PDB entry 8QOZ | electron microscopy, 3.10 A resolution | chains A and 6 of the 17 polymer chains in the assembly

Chain A:
Molecule: Pre-mRNA-processing-splicing factor 8
From: Homo sapiens
UniProt: Q6P2Q9 (PRP8_HUMAN); numbering as in UniProt (aligned over 1-2335)
Chain sequence (2335 residues; each row starts with the number of its first residue):
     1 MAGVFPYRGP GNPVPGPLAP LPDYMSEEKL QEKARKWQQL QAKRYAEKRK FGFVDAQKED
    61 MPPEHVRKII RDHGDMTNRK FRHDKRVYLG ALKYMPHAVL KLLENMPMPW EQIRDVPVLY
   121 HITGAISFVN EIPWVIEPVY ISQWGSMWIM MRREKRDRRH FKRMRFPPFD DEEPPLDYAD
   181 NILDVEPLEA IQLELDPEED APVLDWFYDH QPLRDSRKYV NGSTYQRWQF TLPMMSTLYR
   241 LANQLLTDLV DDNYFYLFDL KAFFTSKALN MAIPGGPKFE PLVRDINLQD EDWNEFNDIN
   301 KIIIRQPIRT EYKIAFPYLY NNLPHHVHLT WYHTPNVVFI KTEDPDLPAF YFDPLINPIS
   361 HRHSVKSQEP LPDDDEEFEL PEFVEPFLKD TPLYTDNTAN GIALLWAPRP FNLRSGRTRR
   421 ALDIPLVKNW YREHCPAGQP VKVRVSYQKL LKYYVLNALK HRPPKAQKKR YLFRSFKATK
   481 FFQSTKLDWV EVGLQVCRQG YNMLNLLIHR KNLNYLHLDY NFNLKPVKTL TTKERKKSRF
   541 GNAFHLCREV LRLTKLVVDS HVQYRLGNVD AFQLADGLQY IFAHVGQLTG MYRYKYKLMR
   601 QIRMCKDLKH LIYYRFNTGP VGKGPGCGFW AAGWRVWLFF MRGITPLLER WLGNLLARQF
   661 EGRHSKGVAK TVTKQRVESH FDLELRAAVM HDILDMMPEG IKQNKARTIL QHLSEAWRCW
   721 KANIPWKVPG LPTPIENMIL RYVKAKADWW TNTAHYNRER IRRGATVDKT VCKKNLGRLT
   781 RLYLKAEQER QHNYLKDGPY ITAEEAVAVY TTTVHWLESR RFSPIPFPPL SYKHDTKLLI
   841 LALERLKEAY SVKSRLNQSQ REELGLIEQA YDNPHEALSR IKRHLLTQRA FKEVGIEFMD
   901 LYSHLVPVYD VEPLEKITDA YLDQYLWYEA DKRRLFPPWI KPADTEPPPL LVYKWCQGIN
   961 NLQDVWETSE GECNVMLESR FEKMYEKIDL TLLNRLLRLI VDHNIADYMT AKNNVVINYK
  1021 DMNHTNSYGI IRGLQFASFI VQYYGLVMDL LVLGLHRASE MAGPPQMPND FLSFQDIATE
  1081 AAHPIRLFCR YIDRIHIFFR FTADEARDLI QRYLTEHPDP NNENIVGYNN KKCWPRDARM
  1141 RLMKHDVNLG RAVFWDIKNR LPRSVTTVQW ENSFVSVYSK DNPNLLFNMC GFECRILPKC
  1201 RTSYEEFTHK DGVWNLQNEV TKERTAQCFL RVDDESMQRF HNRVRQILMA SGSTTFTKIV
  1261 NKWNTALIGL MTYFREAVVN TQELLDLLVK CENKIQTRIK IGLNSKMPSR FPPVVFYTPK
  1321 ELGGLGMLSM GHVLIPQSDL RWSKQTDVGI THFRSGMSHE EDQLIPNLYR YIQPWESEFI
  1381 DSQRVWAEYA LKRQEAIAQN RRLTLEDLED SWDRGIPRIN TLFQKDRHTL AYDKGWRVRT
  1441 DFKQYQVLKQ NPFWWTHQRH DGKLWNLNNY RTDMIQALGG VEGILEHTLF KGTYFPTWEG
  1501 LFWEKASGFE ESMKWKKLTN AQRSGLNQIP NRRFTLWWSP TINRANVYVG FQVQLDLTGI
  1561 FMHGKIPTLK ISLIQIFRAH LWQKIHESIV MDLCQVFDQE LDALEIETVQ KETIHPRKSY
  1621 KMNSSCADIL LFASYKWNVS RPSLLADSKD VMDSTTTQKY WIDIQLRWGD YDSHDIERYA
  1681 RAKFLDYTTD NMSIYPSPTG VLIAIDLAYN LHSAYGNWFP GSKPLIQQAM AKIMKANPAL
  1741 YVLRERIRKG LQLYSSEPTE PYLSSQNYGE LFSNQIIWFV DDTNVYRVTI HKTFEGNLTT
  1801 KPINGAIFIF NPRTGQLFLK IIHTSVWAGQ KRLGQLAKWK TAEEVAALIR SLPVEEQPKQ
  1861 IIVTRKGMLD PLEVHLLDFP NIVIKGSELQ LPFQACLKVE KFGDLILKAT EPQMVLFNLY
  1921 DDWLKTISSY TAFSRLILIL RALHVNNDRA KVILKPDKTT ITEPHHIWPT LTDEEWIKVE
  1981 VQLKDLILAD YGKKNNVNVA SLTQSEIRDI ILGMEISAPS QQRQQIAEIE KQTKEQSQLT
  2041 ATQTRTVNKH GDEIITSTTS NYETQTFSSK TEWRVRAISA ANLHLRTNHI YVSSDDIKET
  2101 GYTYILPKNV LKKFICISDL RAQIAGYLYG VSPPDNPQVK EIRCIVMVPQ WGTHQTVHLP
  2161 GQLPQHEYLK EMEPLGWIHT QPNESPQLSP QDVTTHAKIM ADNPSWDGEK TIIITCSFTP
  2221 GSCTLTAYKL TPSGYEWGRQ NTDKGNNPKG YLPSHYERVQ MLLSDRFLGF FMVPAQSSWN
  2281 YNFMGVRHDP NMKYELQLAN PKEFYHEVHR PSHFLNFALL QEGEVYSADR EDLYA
Disordered / not traced: 1-55, 663-674, 2028-2058, 2076-2335
Ligand contacts: inositol hexakisphosphate (IHP): Arg163, Lys442, Tyr580, His584, Lys606, Lys609, His610, Tyr613, Tyr614, Asn617, Lys623, Gly624, Pro625
Swiss-Prot annotation at these positions:
  - region: Met1513 to Leu1526 (Important for branch point selection), Pro2301 to Ala2335 (Required for interaction with EFTUD2 and SNRNP200)
  - modified residue: Ala2 (N-acetylalanine), Ser859 (Phosphoserine), Ser1358 (Phosphoserine), Lys1425 (N6,N6-dimethyllysine), Lys1463 (N6-acetyllysine)
  - natural variant: Pro2301 (P2301T: In RP13), Phe2304 (F2304L: In RP13), His2309 (H2309P: In RP13; H2309R: In RP13), Arg2310 (R2310G: In RP13; R2310K: In RP13), Phe2314 (F2314L: In RP13), Tyr2334 (Y2334N: In RP13)
  - mutagenesis: Val1788 (V1788D: Strongly reduced interaction with RNA), Thr1789 (T1789P: Strongly reduced interaction with RNA)

Chain 6:
Molecule: U6 snRNA
From: Homo sapiens
Sequence (106 nucleotides; row label = number of the first residue in the row):
     1 GUGCUCGCUU CGGCAGCACA UAUACUAAAA UUGGAACGAU ACAGAGAAGA UUAGCAUGGC
    61 CCCUGCGCAA GGAUGACACG CAAAUUCGUG AAGCGUUCCA UAUUUU
Disordered / not traced: 1-30, 79-106

How chain A and chain 6 interact:
Contacting residue pairs (27; chain A residue first):
  Asn512(A) - A35(6)  phosphate contact
  Lys533(A) - G38(6)  phosphate contact
  Glu534(A) - G38(6)  phosphate contact
  Glu534(A) - A39(6)  phosphate contact
  Lys537(A) - C37(6)  hydrogen bond to the sugar
  Phe1509(A) - A48(6)  sugar contact
  Met1513(A) - A48(6)  sugar contact
  Met1513(A) - G49(6)  sugar contact
  Leu1518(A) - A50(6)  phosphate contact
  Gln1522(A) - G49(6)  hydrogen bond to the phosphate
  Gln1522(A) - A50(6)  hydrogen bond to the phosphate
  Arg1532(A) - A47(6)  hydrogen bond to the sugar
  Asp1556(A) - G44(6)  hydrogen bond to the base
  Leu1557(A) - G44(6)  base contact
  Leu1557(A) - A45(6)  phosphate contact
  Lys1570(A) - G46(6)  hydrogen bond to the base
  Ile1571(A) - G46(6)  sugar contact
  Ile1574(A) - A45(6)  sugar contact
  Ile1574(A) - G46(6)  base contact
  Gln1575(A) - A45(6)  base contact
  Gln1575(A) - A47(6)  sugar contact
  Arg1578(A) - A45(6)  phosphate contact
  Ala1579(A) - A45(6)  hydrogen bond to the phosphate
  His1580(A) - G44(6)  salt bridge to the phosphate
  Arg1617(A) - G44(6)  base contact
  Thr2059(A) - C42(6)  hydrogen bond to the phosphate
  Tyr2062(A) - G44(6)  hydrogen bond to the phosphate
Also at the interface, not in a pair above, chain A (24 interface residues in all): Thr531, Lys1516, Ser2060
Also at the interface, not in a pair above, chain 6 (14 interface residues in all): A43, U51

Summary:
24 residues of chain A and 14 residues of chain 6 are in contact; the contacts include 9 hydrogen bonds and 1
salt bridge. Polar contacts include Asp1556(A)-G44(6), Lys1570(A)-G46(6) and Lys537(A)-C37(6). Bound to chain
A: inositol hexakisphosphate. From UniProt: 2 mutagenesis sites on chain A.
Chain A is Pre-mRNA-processing-splicing factor 8 and chain 6 is U6 snRNA, both from Homo sapiens; the
structure, Cryo-EM Structure of Pre-B+5'ss+ATPgammaS Complex (core part), was determined by electron
microscopy (same publication as 8QP8, 8QP9, 8QPA, 8QPB, 8QPE and 8QPK).
